4Y8K - chains E and F of the 32 polymer chains in the assembly; structure by X-ray diffraction, 2.60 A resolution.

== Chain E ==
Name: Proteasome subunit alpha type-6
Organism: Saccharomyces cerevisiae (strain ATCC 204508 / S288c)
Notes: EC 3.4.25.1
UniProtKB: P40302 (PSA6_YEAST); residues 0-233 here correspond to UniProt positions 1-234 (UniProt number = residue number + 1)
Chain sequence (234 residues; numbered 0 to 233; the number before each row is that of its first residue; numbering starts at 0):
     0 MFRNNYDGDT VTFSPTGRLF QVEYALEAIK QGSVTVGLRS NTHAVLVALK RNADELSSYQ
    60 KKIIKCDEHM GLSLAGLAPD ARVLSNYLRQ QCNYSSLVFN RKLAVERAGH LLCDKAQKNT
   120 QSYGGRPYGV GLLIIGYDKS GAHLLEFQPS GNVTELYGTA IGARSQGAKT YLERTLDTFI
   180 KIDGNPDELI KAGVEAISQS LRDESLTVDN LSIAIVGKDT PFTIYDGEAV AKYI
Unresolved in the structure: 0-2
Curated features (UniProtKB/Swiss-Prot):
  - modified residue: Ser13 (Phosphoserine)
  - cross-link: Lys190 (Glycyl lysine isopeptide (Lys-Gly) (interchain with G-Cter in ubiquitin))

== Chain F ==
Name: Probable proteasome subunit alpha type-7
Organism: Saccharomyces cerevisiae (strain ATCC 204508 / S288c)
Notes: EC 3.4.25.1
UniProtKB: P21242 (PSA7_YEAST); residues -3 to 284 here correspond to UniProt positions 1-288 (UniProt number = residue number + 4)
Chain sequence (288 residues; numbered -3 to 284; the number before each row is that of its first residue; numbers below 1 keep their minus sign (Met-3 is residue -3)):
    -3 MTSIGTGYDL SNSVFSPDGR NFQVEYAVKA VENGTTSIGI KCNDGVVFAV EKLITSKLLV
    57 PQKNVKIQVV DRHIGCVYSG LIPDGRHLVN RGREEAASFK KLYKTPIPIP AFADRLGQYV
   117 QAHTLYNSVR PFGVSTIFGG VDKNGAHLYM LEPSGSYWGY KGAATGKGRQ SAKAELEKLV
   177 DHHPEGLSAR EAVKQAAKII YLAHEDNKEK DFELEISWCS LSETNGLHKF VKGDLLQEAI
   237 DFAQKEINGD DDEDEDDSDN VMSSDDENAP VATNANATTD QEGDIHLE
Unresolved in the structure: -3 to 1, 245-284
Curated features (UniProtKB/Swiss-Prot):
  - modified residue: Thr-2 (N-acetylthreonine)

== How chain E and chain F interact ==
Contacting residue pairs - 63 pairs, chain E then chain F:
  Asn4(E) - Leu6(F)
  Tyr5(E) - Asp5(F)  hydrogen bond
  Tyr5(E) - Leu6(F)  hydrophobic
  Thr9(E) - Arg126(F)
  Val10(E) - Gln19(F)
  Val10(E) - Asn123(F)
  Val10(E) - Ser124(F)
  Val10(E) - Val125(F)
  Val10(E) - Arg126(F)
  Thr11(E) - Leu6(F)
  Thr11(E) - Gln19(F)
  Phe12(E) - Gln19(F)  hydrogen bond (backbone-side chain)
  Phe12(E) - Tyr22(F)
  Phe12(E) - Ala23(F)  hydrophobic
  Phe12(E) - Arg126(F)
  Phe12(E) - Pro127(F)
  Ser13(E) - Tyr22(F)
  Pro14(E) - Tyr22(F)  hydrophobic
  Pro14(E) - Lys25(F)
  Thr15(E) - Lys25(F)
  Gly16(E) - Tyr22(F)
  Gly16(E) - Lys25(F)
  Gly16(E) - Ala26(F)
  Leu18(E) - Leu77(F)  hydrophobic
  Leu18(E) - Arg126(F)
  His109(E) - Arg82(F)  hydrogen bond
  Cys112(E) - Arg82(F)
  Asp113(E) - Arg82(F)  salt bridge
  Asp113(E) - Asn86(F)
  Gln116(E) - Pro79(F)
  Gln116(E) - Asp80(F)
  Gln116(E) - His83(F)  hydrogen bond
  Gln116(E) - Arg126(F)
  Thr119(E) - Arg126(F)  hydrogen bond (backbone-side chain)
  Gln120(E) - His119(F)
  Gln120(E) - Val125(F)
  Gln120(E) - Arg126(F)  hydrogen bond (backbone-backbone)
  Gln120(E) - Pro127(F)
  Gln120(E) - Phe128(F)
  Ser121(E) - Ser124(F)
  Tyr122(E) - Ser124(F)  hydrogen bond (backbone-backbone)
  Ser149(E) - Pro79(F)
  Gly150(E) - Pro79(F)
  Asn151(E) - Ile78(F)
  Asn151(E) - Pro79(F)
  Thr153(E) - Leu55(F)
  Thr153(E) - Asn60(F)
  Glu154(E) - Val56(F)
  Glu154(E) - Lys59(F)
  Glu154(E) - Asn60(F)  hydrogen bond (backbone-side chain)
  Leu155(E) - Leu54(F)
  Leu155(E) - Leu55(F)  hydrophobic
  Leu155(E) - Val56(F)
  Tyr156(E) - Leu54(F)  hydrogen bond (backbone-backbone)
  Tyr156(E) - Leu55(F)
  Tyr156(E) - Val56(F)
  Tyr156(E) - Pro57(F)
  Gly157(E) - Leu54(F)
  Lys168(E) - Leu54(F)
  Leu171(E) - Leu54(F)
  Glu172(E) - Ser52(F)  hydrogen bond
  Glu172(E) - Lys53(F)  hydrogen bond (side chain-backbone)
  Leu175(E) - Lys53(F)
Other interface residues (no listed pair), chain E (38 interface residues in all): Arg38, Glu105, Lys117, Ser139, His142, Val152, Phe178
Other interface residues (no listed pair), chain F (30 interface residues in all): Gly129

== In short ==
Chain E and chain F form an interface of 38 and 30 residues respectively; the contacts include 11 hydrogen
bonds and 1 salt bridge. Polar pairs include Asp113(E)-Arg82(F), Tyr5(E)-Asp5(F) and Phe12(E)-Gln19(F).
Here chain E is Proteasome subunit alpha type-6 and chain F is Probable proteasome subunit alpha type-7, both
from Saccharomyces cerevisiae (strain ATCC 204508 / S288c). Entry 4Y8K (Yeast 20S proteasome in complex with
H-APLL-ep) was determined by X-ray diffraction, deposited together with 4Y69, 4Y6A, 4Y6V, 4Y6Z, 4Y70, 4Y74 and
34 further entries.
